7W5Z - chains C3 and A of the 116 polymer chains in the assembly; structure by electron microscopy, 3.02 A resolution.

Chain C3:
Name: Ymf68
Source organism: Tetrahymena thermophila
Reference sequence: Q950Y6 (Q950Y6_TETTH); residue numbers follow UniProt; this construct covers 1-594
Amino-acid sequence (594 residues; numbered 1 to 594; the number before each row is that of its first residue):
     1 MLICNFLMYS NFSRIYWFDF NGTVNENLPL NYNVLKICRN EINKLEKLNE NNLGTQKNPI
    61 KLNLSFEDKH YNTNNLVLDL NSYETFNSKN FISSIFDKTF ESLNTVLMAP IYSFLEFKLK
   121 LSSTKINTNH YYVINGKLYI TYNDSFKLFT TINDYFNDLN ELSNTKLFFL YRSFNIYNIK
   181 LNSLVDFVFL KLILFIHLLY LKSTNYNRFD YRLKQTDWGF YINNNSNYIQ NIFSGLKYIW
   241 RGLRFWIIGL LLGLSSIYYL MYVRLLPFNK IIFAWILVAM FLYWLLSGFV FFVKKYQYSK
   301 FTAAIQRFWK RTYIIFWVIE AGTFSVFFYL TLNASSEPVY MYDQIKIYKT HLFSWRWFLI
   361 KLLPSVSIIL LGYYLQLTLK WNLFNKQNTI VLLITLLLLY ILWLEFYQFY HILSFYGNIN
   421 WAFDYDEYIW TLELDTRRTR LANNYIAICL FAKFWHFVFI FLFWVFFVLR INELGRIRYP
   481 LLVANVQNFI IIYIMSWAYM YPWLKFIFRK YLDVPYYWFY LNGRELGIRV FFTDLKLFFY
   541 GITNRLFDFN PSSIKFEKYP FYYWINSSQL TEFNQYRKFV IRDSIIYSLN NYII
Not modelled in the structure: 1-12, 73-86, 124-128
Small-molecule neighbours:
  - 1,2-diacyl-sn-glycero-3-phosphocholine (PC1), molecule 1: Phe281, Leu285, Phe289, Phe292, Tyr296, Ile305, Phe308, Trp309, Thr312, Ile315, Phe316, Ile319, Glu320
  - 1,2-diacyl-sn-glycero-3-phosphocholine (PC1), molecule 2: Leu286, Phe289, Phe292, Val293, Tyr296, Gln297, Phe301, Trp309, Thr312, Tyr313, Phe316, Phe459, Leu462, Phe463, Phe466, Arg478, Pro480, Leu481, Ala484
  - 1,2-diacyl-sn-glycero-3-phosphocholine (PC1), molecule 3: Phe327, Leu402, Trp403, Phe406, Phe409, Leu413, Tyr416, Gly417, Ile448, Phe451, Ala452, Phe454, Trp455
  - 1,2-diacyl-sn-glycero-3-phosphocholine (PC1), molecule 4: Phe328, Leu352, Phe353, Ser354, Trp355, Arg356, Ile494, Trp497, Ala498, Met500, Tyr501, Trp503, Leu504, Phe506, Ile507
  - 1,2-diacyl-sn-glycero-3-phosphocholine (PC1), molecule 5: Tyr329, Leu332, Asn333, Ala334, Ser335, Leu504, Lys505, Phe508, Arg509, Leu512
  - 1,2-diacyl-sn-glycero-3-phosphocholine (PC1), molecule 6: Leu393, Leu396, Leu397, Leu399, Tyr400, Trp403, Leu404
  - 1,2-diacyl-sn-glycero-3-phosphocholine (PC1), molecule 7: Ala452, Trp455, His456

Chain A:
Name: Transmembrane protein, putative
Source organism: Tetrahymena thermophila
Reference sequence: Q22PJ5 (Q22PJ5_TETTS); numbering as in UniProt (aligned over 1-490)
Amino-acid sequence (490 residues; numbered 1 to 490; the number before each row is that of its first residue):
     1 MLSKVTRRFL NYNQIYCFAS QHGAEHHKLT ASDEAYLNEV RQRYVTPDME KWAYLDYKKH
    61 PSTTLSHYDH KSKDYVESER DDYNADVATN SHNKLIDDFK RNLQMQRKVH DILQKMDRPY
   121 LRGVPGVTKN ISAGLQDYSA PVSKKSQSDP NDFYRDAYRN ENRWIDQSVF TPKTSKMTHY
   181 DVEWPKELAS RPVTKKFHHD KGYKYDVTTP YDQRYNYVAD RLGHPEILGN PFERLMRLEG
   241 DIYHPNYLDQ PFVKVPNANP NASLNFEEGE VLYENTRLLE WAKFWNYSVV VGYLWCAYFV
   301 PYNIFFKTHM PLEHAYDNLF FPYFQHTHFL WDNNALHIPT VGGVAIYATY IALSYINNIW
   361 KDYVVRAQFS KDKELLFVTR VSPFGTTEEE VYEVAHLEHL PPSVRSGVKD LSAQDADGLV
   421 DVTCMSSQRS LVFYKGDQYW NPKVYNDFIN QTSNLWTRNY TGYNRLEVQN SVEQVKIGFS
   481 HSSQPKLEKK
Not modelled in the structure: 1-32, 481-490
Small-molecule neighbours:
  - 1,2-diacyl-sn-glycero-3-phosphocholine (PC1), molecule 1: Ser288, Val289, Gly292, Tyr293, Cys296, Ala297, Val300, Pro301, Ile304, Leu312, His314
  - 1,2-diacyl-sn-glycero-3-phosphocholine (PC1), molecule 2: Ala297, Leu330, Trp331, Asp332, Leu336, His337, Thr340, Val341, Val344

How chain C3 and chain A interact:
Contacting residue pairs (129):
  Trp218(C3) with Pro245(A), hydrophobic
  Gly219(C3) with Tyr211(A), hydrogen bond (backbone-side chain)
  Phe220(C3) with Tyr211(A); Ile227(A); Pro245(A); Leu248(A), hydrophobic; Val255(A), hydrophobic
  Tyr221(C3) with Ile227(A), hydrogen bond (side chain-backbone); Leu228(A), hydrophobic; Arg234(A); Tyr243(A)
  Ile222(C3) with Asn259(A)
  Gly235(C3) with Pro231(A)
  Tyr238(C3) with Asn230(A); Pro231(A); Phe232(A)
  Ile239(C3) with Phe232(A), hydrophobic; Leu235(A), hydrophobic
  Trp240(C3) with Phe384(A), hydrophobic
  Gly242(C3) with Phe232(A)
  Leu243(C3) with Phe232(A), hydrophobic
  Arg244(C3) with Pro383(A); Phe384(A); Glu388(A), salt bridge
  Phe245(C3) with Tyr350(A), hydrophobic; Leu353(A), hydrophobic; Ser354(A); Asn357(A); Pro383(A), hydrophobic
  Trp246(C3) with Ile346(A), hydrophobic; Tyr347(A), hydrophobic; Tyr350(A)
  Ile247(C3) with Phe384(A), hydrophobic
  Ile248(C3) with Thr349(A); Phe384(A), hydrophobic
  Gly249(C3) with Ile346(A); Thr349(A)
  Leu250(C3) with Ile346(A), hydrophobic
  Leu252(C3) with Tyr298(A); Thr349(A)
  Gly253(C3) with Ile346(A)
  Ile257(C3) with Ile338(A), hydrophobic; Gly342(A)
  Tyr259(C3) with Tyr302(A), hydrogen bond
  Leu260(C3) with Phe306(A), hydrophobic; Ile338(A); Val341(A), hydrophobic
  Met261(C3) with Ile338(A)
  Val263(C3) with His328(A); Phe329(A)
  Arg264(C3) with His328(A), hydrogen bond (side chain-backbone); Trp331(A), hydrogen bond (side chain-backbone); Asp332(A), hydrogen bond (side chain-backbone); His337(A)
  Leu266(C3) with Ala335(A), hydrophobic; Ile338(A), hydrophobic
  Trp275(C3) with Ala335(A), hydrogen bond (side chain-backbone); Ile338(A), hydrophobic; Pro339(A)
  Lys294(C3) with Asp241(A), salt bridge
  His351(C3) with Phe320(A)
  Leu352(C3) with Phe320(A)
  Phe353(C3) with Asp317(A); Asn318(A); Phe320(A)
  Trp357(C3) with Glu313(A); Asp317(A)
  Lys361(C3) with Asp317(A), salt bridge; Asn318(A)
  Phe384(C3) with Asn358(A)
  Asn385(C3) with Asn358(A), hydrogen bond (side chain-backbone); Lys361(A); Asp362(A), hydrogen bond
  Asn388(C3) with Tyr355(A); Asn358(A); Ile359(A)
  Thr389(C3) with Ile359(A)
  Val391(C3) with Tyr355(A), hydrophobic
  Leu392(C3) with Ala352(A), hydrophobic; Tyr355(A), hydrophobic; Ile356(A), hydrophobic
  Thr395(C3) with Ile351(A)
  Leu399(C3) with Ala348(A), hydrophobic
  Trp403(C3) with Pro301(A), hydrophobic; Ile304(A), hydrophobic
  Phe406(C3) with Phe305(A), hydrophobic; Trp331(A), hydrophobic
  Tyr407(C3) with Ile304(A); Pro311(A); Leu312(A), hydrogen bond (side chain-backbone); His314(A); Ala315(A), hydrophobic
  Gln408(C3) with Ala315(A); Asn318(A), hydrogen bond; Leu319(A)
  Tyr410(C3) with Phe305(A), hydrophobic; His326(A), hydrogen bond; Thr327(A), hydrogen bond (side chain-backbone); His328(A), hydrogen bond (side chain-backbone); Trp331(A)
  His411(C3) with Pro311(A); Ala315(A); Tyr316(A); Leu319(A); Phe324(A)
  Ile412(C3) with Leu319(A), hydrophobic
  Leu413(C3) with Trp331(A), hydrophobic
  Ser414(C3) with Phe324(A); His326(A)
  Phe415(C3) with Phe321(A), hydrophobic; Pro322(A); Phe324(A), hydrophobic
  Ile419(C3) with Thr327(A); Leu330(A), hydrophobic
  Leu434(C3) with Leu330(A), hydrophobic
  Arg437(C3) with Phe324(A)
  Asn443(C3) with Phe320(A); Phe321(A)
  Leu450(C3) with Leu319(A), hydrophobic
  Val465(C3) with Ile351(A), hydrophobic
  Val468(C3) with Ile351(A), hydrophobic; Tyr355(A), hydrogen bond (backbone-side chain)
  Leu469(C3) with Tyr347(A), hydrophobic; Ile351(A), hydrophobic
  Ile471(C3) with Tyr355(A)
  Asn472(C3) with Ser354(A), hydrogen bond; Tyr355(A); Asn358(A), hydrogen bond
  Tyr499(C3) with Asn318(A)
Also at the interface, not in a pair above, chain C3 (72 interface residues in all): Ser256, Val278, Trp381, Lys386, Leu402, Tyr416, Gly417, Ala447, Phe461
Also at the interface, not in a pair above, chain A (77 interface residues in all): Asp249, Asn257, Tyr293, Leu294, Met310, Tyr323, Gln325, Asn333, Leu336, Val344, Ala345, Val404

Overview:
The interface between chain C3 and chain A involves 72 residues on one side and 77 on the other, with 17
hydrogen bonds and 3 salt bridges. Polar pairs include Arg244(C3)-Glu388(A), Lys294(C3)-Asp241(A) and
Lys361(C3)-Asp317(A). 2 1,2-diacyl-sn-glycero-3-phosphocholine molecules are bound between chain C3 and chain
A.
Chain C3 is Ymf68 and chain A is Transmembrane protein, putative, both from Tetrahymena thermophila; the
structure, Cryo-EM structure of Tetrahymena thermophila mitochondrial complex IV, composite dimer model, was
determined by electron microscopy, deposited together with 7TGH.
